7X7N - chains B and A of the 9 polymer chains in the assembly; structure by electron microscopy, 4.47 A resolution (low resolution: residue-level contacts below are approximate; hydrogen-bond / salt-bridge calls are withheld).

[Chain B (and A)]
Name: Spike glycoprotein
From: Severe acute respiratory syndrome coronavirus 2
Notes: chain A of this document is another copy of the same molecule, construct and numbering; everything in this record applies to it too
UniProt: P0DTC2 (SPIKE_SARS2); residue numbers follow UniProt; this construct covers 1-1208
Amino-acid sequence (1288 residues; row label = number of the first residue in the row):
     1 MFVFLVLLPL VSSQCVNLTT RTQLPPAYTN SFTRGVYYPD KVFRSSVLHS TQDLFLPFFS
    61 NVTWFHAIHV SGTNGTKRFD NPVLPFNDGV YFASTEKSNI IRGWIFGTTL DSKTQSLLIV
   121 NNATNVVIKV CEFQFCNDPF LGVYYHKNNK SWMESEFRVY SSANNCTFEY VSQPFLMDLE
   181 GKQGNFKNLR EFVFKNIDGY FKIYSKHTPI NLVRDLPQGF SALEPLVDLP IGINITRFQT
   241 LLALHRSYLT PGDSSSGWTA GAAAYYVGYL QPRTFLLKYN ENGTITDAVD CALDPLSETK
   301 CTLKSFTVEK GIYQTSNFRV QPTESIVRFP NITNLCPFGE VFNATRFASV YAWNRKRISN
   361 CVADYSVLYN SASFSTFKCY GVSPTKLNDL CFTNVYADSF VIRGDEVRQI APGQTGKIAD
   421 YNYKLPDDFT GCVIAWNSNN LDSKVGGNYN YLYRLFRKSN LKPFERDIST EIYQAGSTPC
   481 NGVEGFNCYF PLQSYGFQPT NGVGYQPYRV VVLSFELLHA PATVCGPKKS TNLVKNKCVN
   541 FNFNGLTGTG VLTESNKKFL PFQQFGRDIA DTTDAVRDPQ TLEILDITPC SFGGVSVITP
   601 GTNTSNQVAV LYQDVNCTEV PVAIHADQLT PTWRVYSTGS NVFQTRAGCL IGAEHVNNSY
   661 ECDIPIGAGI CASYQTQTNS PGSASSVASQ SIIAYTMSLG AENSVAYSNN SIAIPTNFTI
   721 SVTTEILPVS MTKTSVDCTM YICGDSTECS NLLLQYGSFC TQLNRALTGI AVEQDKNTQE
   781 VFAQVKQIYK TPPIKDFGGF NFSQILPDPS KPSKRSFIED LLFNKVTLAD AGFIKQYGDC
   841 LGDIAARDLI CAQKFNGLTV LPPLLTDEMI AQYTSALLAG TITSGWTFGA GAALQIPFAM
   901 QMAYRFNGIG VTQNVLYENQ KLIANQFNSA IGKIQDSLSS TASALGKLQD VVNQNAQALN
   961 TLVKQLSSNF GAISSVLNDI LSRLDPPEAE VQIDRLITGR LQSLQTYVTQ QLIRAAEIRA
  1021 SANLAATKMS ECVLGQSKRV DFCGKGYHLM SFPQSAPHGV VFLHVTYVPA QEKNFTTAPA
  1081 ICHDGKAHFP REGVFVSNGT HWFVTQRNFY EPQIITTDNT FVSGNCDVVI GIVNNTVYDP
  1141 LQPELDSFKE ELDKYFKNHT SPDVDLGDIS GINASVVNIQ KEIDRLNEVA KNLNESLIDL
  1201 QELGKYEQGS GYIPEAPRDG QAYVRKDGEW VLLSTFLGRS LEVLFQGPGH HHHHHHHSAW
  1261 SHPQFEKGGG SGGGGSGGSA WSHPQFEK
Unresolved in the structure: 1-25, 67-78, 142-152, 178-185, 247-260, 629-637, 677-690, 829-851, 1150-1288 (chain A: 1-25, 67-78, 142-152, 178-185, 247-260, 482-488, 629-637, 676-689, 829-851, 1150-1288)
Sequence notes: engineered mutation Gly682 (Arg in P0DTC2), Ser683 (Arg in P0DTC2), Ser685 (Arg in P0DTC2), Pro986 (Lys in P0DTC2), Pro987 (Val in P0DTC2); expression tag (1209-1288)
Disulfide bonds: Cys131-Cys166, Cys291-Cys301, Cys336-Cys361, Cys379-Cys432, Cys391-Cys525, Cys480-Cys488, Cys538-Cys590, Cys617-Cys649, Cys662-Cys671, Cys738-Cys760, Cys743-Cys749, Cys1032-Cys1043, Cys1082-Cys1126
Covalently attached groups: N-acetylglucosamine (NAG) linked to Asn61, Asn165, Asn234, Asn282, Asn331, Asn343, Asn603, Asn616, Asn657, Asn709, Asn801, Asn1074, Asn1098
Swiss-Prot annotation at these positions:
  - region: Asn280 to Cys301 (Putative superantigen), Arg403 to Asp405 (Integrin-binding motif), Asn448 to Phe456 (Immunodominant HLA epitope recognized by the CD8+), Pro681, Ala684 (Putative superantigen), Ser816 to Tyr837 (Fusion peptide 1), Lys835 to Phe855 (Fusion peptide 2), Asp1163 to Glu1202 (Heptad repeat 2)
  - site: Arg815, Ser816 (Cleavage)
  - glycosylation: Asn17 (N-linked (GlcNAc...) (complex) asparagine), Asn61 (N-linked (GlcNAc...) (hybrid) asparagine), Asn74 (N-linked (GlcNAc...) (complex) asparagine), Asn122 (N-linked (GlcNAc...) (hybrid) asparagine), Asn149 (N-linked (GlcNAc...) (complex) asparagine), Asn165 (N-linked (GlcNAc...) (complex) asparagine), Asn234 (N-linked (GlcNAc...) (high mannose) asparagine), Asn282 (N-linked (GlcNAc...) (complex) asparagine), Thr323 (O-linked (GalNAc) threonine), Ser325 (O-linked (HexNAc...) serine), Asn331 (N-linked (GlcNAc...) (complex) asparagine), Asn343 (N-linked (GlcNAc...) (complex) asparagine), Asn603 (N-linked (GlcNAc...) (hybrid) asparagine), Asn616 (N-linked (GlcNAc...) (complex) asparagine), Asn657 (N-linked (GlcNAc...) (complex) asparagine), Thr676 (O-linked (GlcNAc...) threonine), Thr678 (O-linked (GlcNAc...) threonine), Asn709 (N-linked (GlcNAc...) (high mannose) asparagine), Asn717 (N-linked (GlcNAc...) (hybrid) asparagine), Asn801 (N-linked (GlcNAc...) (hybrid) asparagine) and 6 more in UniProt
Reported in the primary citation:
  - conformationally variable residues (loop rearrangement): Tyr473 to Tyr489

[How chain B and chain A interact]
Contacting residue pairs - 112 pairs, chain B then chain A:
  Ser359(B) - Thr167(A)
  Asn360(B) - Phe168(A)
  Pro521(B) - Tyr200(A)
  Pro521(B) - Pro230(A)
  Thr547(B) - Asn978(A)
  Phe559(B) - Phe43(A)
  Leu560(B) - Tyr38(A)
  Leu560(B) - Gly283(A)
  Phe562(B) - Glu224(A)
  Gln563(B) - Lys41(A)
  Gln563(B) - Pro225(A)
  Gln564(B) - Lys41(A)
  Phe565(B) - Lys41(A)
  Phe565(B) - Val42(A)
  Phe565(B) - Phe43(A)
  Gly566(B) - Phe43(A)
  Arg567(B) - Phe43(A)
  Arg567(B) - Arg44(A)
  Asp568(B) - Phe43(A)
  Asp568(B) - Arg44(A)
  Asp568(B) - Ser45(A)
  Ile569(B) - Val47(A)
  Ala570(B) - Val963(A)
  Ala570(B) - Lys964(A)
  Asp571(B) - Val963(A)
  Asp571(B) - Lys964(A)
  Asp571(B) - Ser967(A)
  Phe592(B) - Met740(A)
  Phe592(B) - Lys854(A)
  Phe592(B) - Phe855(A)
  Phe592(B) - Asn856(A)
  Phe592(B) - Gly857(A)
  Ala647(B) - Pro862(A)
  Pro665(B) - Leu864(A)
  Gly667(B) - Pro863(A)
  Ala668(B) - Pro863(A)
  Ala668(B) - Thr866(A)
  Leu699(B) - Met869(A)
  Leu699(B) - Gln872(A)
  Leu699(B) - Tyr873(A)
  Ala701(B) - Ile788(A)
  Glu702(B) - Ile788(A)
  Glu702(B) - Lys790(A)
  Asn703(B) - Gln787(A)
  Asn703(B) - Ile788(A)
  Asn703(B) - Tyr789(A)
  Ser704(B) - Lys790(A)
  Val705(B) - Tyr789(A)
  Val705(B) - Gln895(A)
  Ala706(B) - Gln895(A)
  Tyr707(B) - Pro792(A)
  Tyr707(B) - Asp796(A)
  Tyr707(B) - Phe797(A)
  Tyr707(B) - Gln895(A)
  Tyr707(B) - Ile896(A)
  Tyr707(B) - Phe898(A)
  Asn709(B) - Asp796(A)
  Asn709(B) - Pro897(A)
  Ser711(B) - Gln895(A)
  Ser711(B) - Ile896(A)
  Ser711(B) - Pro897(A)
  Ile712(B) - Gln895(A)
  Ile712(B) - Ile896(A)
  Ile712(B) - Pro897(A)
  Ala713(B) - Leu894(A)
  Ala713(B) - Gln895(A)
  Gln957(B) - Arg765(A)
  Thr961(B) - Gln762(A)
  Lys964(B) - Ser758(A)
  Gln965(B) - Tyr756(A)
  Gln965(B) - Ser758(A)
  Gln965(B) - Phe759(A)
  Ser968(B) - Gln755(A)
  Ser968(B) - Tyr756(A)
  Ser968(B) - Gly757(A)
  Asn969(B) - Gln755(A)
  Phe970(B) - Gln755(A)
  Arg995(B) - Asp994(A)
  Gln1002(B) - Phe759(A)
  Gln1002(B) - Gln1002(A)
  Ser1003(B) - Phe759(A)
  Thr1006(B) - Gln1005(A)
  Ile1013(B) - Leu1012(A)
  Ile1013(B) - Ile1013(A)
  Glu1017(B) - Arg1019(A)
  Ala1020(B) - Arg1019(A)
  Lys1038(B) - Lys1038(A)
  Arg1039(B) - Glu1031(A)
  Arg1039(B) - Lys1038(A)
  Arg1039(B) - Arg1039(A)
  Val1040(B) - Ser1030(A)
  Val1040(B) - Glu1031(A)
  Val1040(B) - Gly1035(A)
  Asp1041(B) - Gln784(A)
  Asp1041(B) - Ser1030(A)
  Lys1045(B) - Gln784(A)
  Lys1045(B) - Gly889(A)
  Gly1046(B) - Ala890(A)
  Tyr1047(B) - Trp886(A)
  Val1068(B) - Ala890(A)
  Glu1072(B) - Leu894(A)
  Pro1079(B) - Tyr917(A)
  Phe1089(B) - Tyr917(A)
  Pro1090(B) - Gln913(A)
  Val1094(B) - Met900(A)
  Arg1107(B) - Tyr904(A)
  Phe1121(B) - Thr912(A)
  Ser1123(B) - Asn914(A)
  Ser1123(B) - Glu918(A)
  Val1129(B) - Tyr917(A)
  Ile1130(B) - Gln920(A)
  Phe1148(B) - Lys1149(A)
Other interface residues (no listed pair), chain B (83 interface residues in all): Lys558, Thr572, Pro589, Cys590, Gly593, Gln613, Ile666, Gly669, Ser708, Asn710, Ile714, Pro715, Gly971, Thr1009, Phe1042, Pro1069, Gln1142
Other interface residues (no listed pair), chain A (83 interface residues in all): Gly199, Ile231, Asn282, Lys786, Thr859, Thr883, Ala892, Thr1009, Thr1027, Glu1144

[Overview]
The chain B/chain A interface involves 83 residues from each chain. Covalently linked N-acetylglucosamine: at
Asn61(B), Asn165(B), Asn234(B), Asn282(B), Asn331(B) and Asn343(B) and 7 more. From the paper: conformational
variability at Tyr473(B).
Both chains are Spike glycoprotein (Severe acute respiratory syndrome coronavirus 2). Entry 7X7N (3D model of
the 3-RBD up single trimeric spike protein of SARS-CoV2 in the presence of ...) was determined by electron
microscopy.
